Entry 6HV3 (X-ray diffraction, 2.70 A resolution); this record covers chains L and M of the 28 polymer chains in the assembly.

[Chain L]
Name: Proteasome subunit beta type-6
From: Saccharomyces cerevisiae (strain ATCC 204508 / S288c)
Notes: EC 3.4.25.1
UniProt: P23724 (PSB6_YEAST); residues 1-222 here correspond to UniProt positions 20-241 (UniProt number = residue number + 19)
Chain sequence (222 residues; row label = number of the first residue in the row):
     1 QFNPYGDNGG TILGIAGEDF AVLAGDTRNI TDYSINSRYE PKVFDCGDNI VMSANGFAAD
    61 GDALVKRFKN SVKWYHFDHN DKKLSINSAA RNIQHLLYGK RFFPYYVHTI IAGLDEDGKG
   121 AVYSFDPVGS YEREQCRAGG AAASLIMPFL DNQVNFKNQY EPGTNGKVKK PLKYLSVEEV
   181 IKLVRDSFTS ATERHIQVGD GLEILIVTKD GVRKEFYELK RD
Bound ions: Mg2+: Asp222 (shared with 3 residues of chain V)

[Chain M]
Name: Proteasome subunit beta type-7
From: Saccharomyces cerevisiae (strain ATCC 204508 / S288c)
Notes: EC 3.4.25.1
UniProt: P30657 (PSB7_YEAST); residues -12 to 233 here correspond to UniProt positions 21-266 (UniProt number = residue number + 33)
Chain sequence (246 residues; row label = number of the first residue in the row; numbers below 1 keep their minus sign (Thr-12 is residue -12)):
   -12 TQIANAGASP MVNTQQPIVT GTSVISMKYD NGVIIAADNL GSYGSLLRFN GVERLIPVGD
    48 NTVVGISGDI SDMQHIERLL KDLVTENAYD NPLADAEEAL EPSYIFEYLA TVMYQRRSKM
   108 NPLWNAIIVA GVQSNGDQFL RYVNLLGVTY SSPTLATGFG AHMANPLLRK VVDRESDIPK
   168 TTVQVAEEAI VNAMRVLYYR DARSSRNFSL AIIDKNTGLT FKKNLQVENM KWDFAKDIKG
   228 YGTQKI
Not modelled in the structure: -12 to 0

[Interface between chain L and chain M]
Residue-residue contacts - 41 pairs, chain L then chain M:
  Gln1(L) with Thr1(M), hydrogen bond
  Phe2(L) with Thr1(M); Met107(M); Pro109(M), hydrophobic; Trp111(M), hydrophobic; Leu132(M), hydrophobic; Leu133(M), hydrophobic
  Asn3(L) with Leu133(M)
  Pro4(L) with Arg104(M), hydrogen bond (backbone-side chain); Met107(M), hydrophobic; Leu133(M)
  Tyr5(L) with Arg104(M)
  Asn8(L) with Val135(M)
  Asn29(L) with Tyr137(M)
  Ser34(L) with His149(M), hydrogen bond
  Ile35(L) with Arg156(M), hydrogen bond (backbone-side chain)
  Asn36(L) with Tyr137(M), hydrogen bond; Ser139(M); Arg156(M)
  Ser37(L) with Ser138(M), hydrogen bond (side chain-backbone)
  Glu40(L) with Arg128(M), salt bridge; Tyr137(M); Ser138(M), hydrogen bond (side chain-backbone)
  Phe57(L) with Arg104(M); Leu133(M); Val135(M), hydrophobic
  Ala59(L) with Tyr101(M); Leu133(M); Gly134(M); Val135(M)
  Asp60(L) with Tyr101(M), hydrogen bond; Arg104(M), salt bridge
  Asp62(L) with Thr136(M), hydrogen bond
  Ala63(L) with Tyr101(M)
  Lys66(L) with Glu94(M), salt bridge
  Phe103(L) with Arg104(M); Ser105(M)
  Tyr105(L) with Tyr101(M)
  Glu218(L) with Arg161(M), salt bridge
  Arg221(L) with Asp160(M), salt bridge; Arg161(M)
Interface residues without a listed pair, chain L (24 interface residues in all): Tyr39, Lys100
Interface residues without a listed pair, chain M (22 interface residues in all): Leu142

[In short]
24 residues of chain L face 22 of chain M across their interface; the contacts include 9 hydrogen bonds and 5
salt bridges. Among the polar pairs are Glu40(L)-Arg128(M), Asp60(L)-Arg104(M) and Lys66(L)-Glu94(M).
Chain L is Proteasome subunit beta type-6 and chain M is Proteasome subunit beta type-7, both from
Saccharomyces cerevisiae (strain ATCC 204508 / S288c); the structure, Yeast 20S proteasome with human beta2i
(1-53), was determined by X-ray diffraction together with 6HTB, 6HTC, 6HTD, 6HTP, 6HTR, 6HUB and 30 further
entries from the same study.
